8B77 - chains A and T of the 3 polymer chains in the assembly; structure by X-ray diffraction, 2.70 A resolution.

# Chain A
Molecule: DNA polymerase epsilon catalytic subunit A
From: Saccharomyces cerevisiae
Notes: EC 2.7.7.7, 3.1.11.-
UniProt: P21951 (DPOE_YEAST); numbering as in UniProt (aligned over 1-1186)
Amino-acid sequence (1191 residues; each row starts with the number of its first residue; numbers below 1 keep their minus sign (Gly-4 is residue -4)):
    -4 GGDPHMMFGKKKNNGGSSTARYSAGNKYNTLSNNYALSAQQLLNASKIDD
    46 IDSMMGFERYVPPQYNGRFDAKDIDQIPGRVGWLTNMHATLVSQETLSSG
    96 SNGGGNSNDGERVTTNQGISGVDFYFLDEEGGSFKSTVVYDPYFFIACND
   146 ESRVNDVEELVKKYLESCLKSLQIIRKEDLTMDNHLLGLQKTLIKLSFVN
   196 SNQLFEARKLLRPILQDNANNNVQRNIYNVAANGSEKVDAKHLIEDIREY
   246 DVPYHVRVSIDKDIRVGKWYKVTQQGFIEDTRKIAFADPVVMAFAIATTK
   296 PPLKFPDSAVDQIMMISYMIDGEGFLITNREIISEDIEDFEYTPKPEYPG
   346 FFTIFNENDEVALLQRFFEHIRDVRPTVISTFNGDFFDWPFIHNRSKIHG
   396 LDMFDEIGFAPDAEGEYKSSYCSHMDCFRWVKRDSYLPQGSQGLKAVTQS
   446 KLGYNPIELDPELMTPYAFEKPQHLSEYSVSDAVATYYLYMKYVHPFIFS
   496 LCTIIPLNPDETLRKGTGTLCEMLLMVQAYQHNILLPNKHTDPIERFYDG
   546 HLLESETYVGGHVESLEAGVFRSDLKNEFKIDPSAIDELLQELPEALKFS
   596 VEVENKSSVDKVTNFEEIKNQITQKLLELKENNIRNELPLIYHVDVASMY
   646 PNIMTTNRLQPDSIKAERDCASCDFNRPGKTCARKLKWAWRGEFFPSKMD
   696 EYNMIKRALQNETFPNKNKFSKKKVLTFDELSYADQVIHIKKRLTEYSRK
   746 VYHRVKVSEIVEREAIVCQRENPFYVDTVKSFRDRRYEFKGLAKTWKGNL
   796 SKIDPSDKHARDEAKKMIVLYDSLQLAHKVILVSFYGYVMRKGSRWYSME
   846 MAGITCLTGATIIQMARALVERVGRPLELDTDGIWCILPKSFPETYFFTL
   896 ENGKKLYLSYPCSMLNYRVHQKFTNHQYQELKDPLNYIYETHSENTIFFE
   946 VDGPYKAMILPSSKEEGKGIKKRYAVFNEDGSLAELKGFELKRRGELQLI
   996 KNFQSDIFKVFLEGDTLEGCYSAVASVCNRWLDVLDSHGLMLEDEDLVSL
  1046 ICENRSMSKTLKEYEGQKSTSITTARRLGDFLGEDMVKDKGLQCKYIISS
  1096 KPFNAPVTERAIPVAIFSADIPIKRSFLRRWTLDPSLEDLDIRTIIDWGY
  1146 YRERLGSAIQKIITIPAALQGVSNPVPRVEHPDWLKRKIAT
Not modelled in the structure: -4 to 30, 91-111, 226-231, 671-674, 711-725
Differences from the reference sequence: expression tag (-4 to 0); engineered mutation Ala290 (Asp in P21951), Ala292 (Glu in P21951), Val828 (Asn in P21951)
Ion coordination: Ca2+: Asp640, Val641, Asp877 (together with 2'-deoxyadenosine 5'-triphosphate)
Residues lining bound ligands: 2'-deoxyadenosine 5'-triphosphate (DTP): Tyr431, Asp640, Val641, Ala642, Ser643, Met644, Tyr645, Pro646, Arg781, Lys785, Lys824, Val825, Val828, Tyr831, Thr876, Asp877
UniProt features mapped onto this chain:
  - mutagenesis: Met644 (M644G: Increases rates of C-to-A transversion substitutions; M644I: In POL2-9; temperature-sensitive mutant), Pro710 (P710S: In POL2-18; temperature-sensitive mutant)
From the paper describing this entry:
  - mutagenesis - M644G (11-fold): increased catalytic activity on ribonucleotide (citing earlier work)
  - mutagenesis - M644G/N828V: decreased catalytic activity on dNTPs
  - mutagenesis - M644G/N828V: increased catalytic activity on ribonucleotide
  - mutagenesis - M644G/N828V: decreased growth

# Chain T
Molecule: Template DNA sequence
Sequence (16 nucleotides; numbered 1 to 16; the number before each row is that of its first residue):
     1 CTCTTGAACGCGGTTA
Not modelled in the structure: 1

# Chain A / chain T interface
Pairs across the interface - 50 pairs, chain A then chain T:
  Lys510(A) - DT4(T)  phosphate contact
  Gly511(A) - DT4(T)  hydrogen bond to the phosphate
  Gly511(A) - DT5(T)  phosphate contact
  Thr512(A) - DT5(T)  hydrogen bond to the phosphate
  Gly513(A) - DT5(T)  hydrogen bond to the phosphate
  Thr514(A) - DT4(T)  hydrogen bond to the phosphate
  Thr514(A) - DT5(T)  hydrogen bond to the phosphate
  Lys534(A) - DT4(T)  base contact
  Thr552(A) - DA7(T)  hydrogen bond to the phosphate
  Tyr553(A) - DG6(T)  sugar contact
  Tyr553(A) - DA7(T)  phosphate contact
  Tyr553(A) - DA8(T)  phosphate contact
  Val554(A) - DA7(T)  phosphate contact
  Val554(A) - DA8(T)  phosphate contact
  Gly555(A) - DA7(T)  hydrogen bond to the phosphate
  Gly555(A) - DA8(T)  hydrogen bond to the phosphate
  Gly556(A) - DA8(T)  sugar contact
  Val558(A) - DA8(T)  phosphate contact
  Val558(A) - DC9(T)  phosphate contact
  Arg686(A) - DA8(T)  salt bridge to the phosphate
  Val825(A) - DT5(T)  base contact
  Ser829(A) - DT5(T)  base contact
  Gly832(A) - DT5(T)  base contact
  Gly832(A) - DG6(T)  sugar contact
  Met835(A) - DG6(T)  sugar contact
  Arg836(A) - DT4(T)  base contact
  Arg836(A) - DT5(T)  salt bridge to the phosphate
  Lys837(A) - DT4(T)  hydrogen bond to the base
  Gly838(A) - DT4(T)  base contact
  Gly964(A) - DG10(T)  phosphate contact
  Ile965(A) - DG10(T)  phosphate contact
  Ile965(A) - DC11(T)  phosphate contact
  Lys966(A) - DC9(T)  salt bridge to the phosphate
  Lys966(A) - DG10(T)  hydrogen bond to the phosphate
  Lys967(A) - DA8(T)  base contact
  Lys967(A) - DC9(T)  sugar contact
  Arg968(A) - DG10(T)  hydrogen bond to the sugar
  Arg968(A) - DC11(T)  sugar contact
  Glu985(A) - DC11(T)  sugar contact
  Arg988(A) - DG10(T)  base contact
  Thr1065(A) - DG13(T)  phosphate contact
  Pro1101(A) - DT14(T)  phosphate contact
  Val1102(A) - DT14(T)  phosphate contact
  Thr1103(A) - DG13(T)  phosphate contact
  Thr1103(A) - DT14(T)  hydrogen bond to the phosphate
  Tyr1145(A) - DG12(T)  phosphate contact
  Tyr1145(A) - DG13(T)  hydrogen bond to the phosphate
  Arg1149(A) - DG12(T)  sugar contact
  Lys1156(A) - DC11(T)  salt bridge to the phosphate
  Lys1156(A) - DG12(T)  salt bridge to the phosphate
Also at the interface, not in a pair above, chain A (40 interface residues in all): Val828, Tyr831, Tyr833, Lys963, Lys1063, Tyr1091

# In short
The interface between chain A and chain T involves 40 residues on one side and 11 on the other; the contacts
include 13 hydrogen bonds and 5 salt bridges. Polar pairs include Lys837(A)-DT4(T), Arg968(A)-DG10(T) and
Gly511(A)-DT4(T). The paper reports that M644G and M644G/N828V of chain A increase catalytic activity on
ribonucleotide; M644G/N828V of chain A reduce catalytic activity on dNTPs.
Here chain A is DNA polymerase epsilon catalytic subunit A (Saccharomyces cerevisiae) and chain T is Template
DNA sequence. Entry 8B77 (The crystal structure of N828V variant of DNA Pol Epsilon containing dATP in the
polymerase active ...) was determined by X-ray diffraction, deposited together with 8B76, 8B67, 8B6K, 8B79 and
8B7E.
